PDB entry 7KGH | electron microscopy, 3.79 A resolution | chains B and C of the 3 polymer chains in the assembly

[Chain B (and C)]
Name: Efflux pump membrane transporter
Organism: Acinetobacter baumannii
Notes: chain C of this document is another copy of the same molecule, construct and numbering; everything in this record applies to it too
UniProt: Q2FD70 (Q2FD70_ACIBA); residues 1-1035 here correspond to UniProt positions 2-1036 (UniProt number = residue number + 1)
Chain sequence (1035 residues; row label = number of the first residue in the row):
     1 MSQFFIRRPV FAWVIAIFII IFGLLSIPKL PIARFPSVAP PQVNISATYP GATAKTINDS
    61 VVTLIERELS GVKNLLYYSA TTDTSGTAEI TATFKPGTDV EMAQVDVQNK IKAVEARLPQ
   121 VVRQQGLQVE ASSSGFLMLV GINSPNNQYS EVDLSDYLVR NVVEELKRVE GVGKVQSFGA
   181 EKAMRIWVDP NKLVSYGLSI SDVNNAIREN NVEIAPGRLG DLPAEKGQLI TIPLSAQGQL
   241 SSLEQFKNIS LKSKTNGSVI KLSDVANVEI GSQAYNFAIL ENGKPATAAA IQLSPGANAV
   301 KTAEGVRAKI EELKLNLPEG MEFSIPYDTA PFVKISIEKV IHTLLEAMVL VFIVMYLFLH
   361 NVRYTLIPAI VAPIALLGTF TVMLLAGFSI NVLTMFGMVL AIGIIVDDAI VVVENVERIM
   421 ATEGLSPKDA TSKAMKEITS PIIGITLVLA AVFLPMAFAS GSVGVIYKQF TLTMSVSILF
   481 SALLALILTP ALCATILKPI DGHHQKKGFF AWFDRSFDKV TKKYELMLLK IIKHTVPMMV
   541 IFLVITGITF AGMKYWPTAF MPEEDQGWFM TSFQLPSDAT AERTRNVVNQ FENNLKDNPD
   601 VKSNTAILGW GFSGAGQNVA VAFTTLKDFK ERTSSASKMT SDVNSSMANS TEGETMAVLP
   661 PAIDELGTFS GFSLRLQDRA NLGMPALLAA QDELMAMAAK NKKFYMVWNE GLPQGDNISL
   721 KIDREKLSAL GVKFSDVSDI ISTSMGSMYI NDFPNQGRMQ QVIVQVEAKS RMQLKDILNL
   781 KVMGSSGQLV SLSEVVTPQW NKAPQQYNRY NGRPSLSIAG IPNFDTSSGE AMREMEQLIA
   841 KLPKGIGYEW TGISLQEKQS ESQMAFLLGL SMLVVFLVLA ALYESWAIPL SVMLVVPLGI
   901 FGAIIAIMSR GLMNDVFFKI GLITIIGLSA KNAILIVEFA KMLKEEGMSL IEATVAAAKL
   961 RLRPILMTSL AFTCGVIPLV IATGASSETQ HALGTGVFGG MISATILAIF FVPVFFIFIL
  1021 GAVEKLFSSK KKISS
Unresolved in the structure: 501-507, 1028-1035
Residues lining bound ligands:
  - phosphatidylethanolamine (PTY), molecule 1: Phe-18, Phe-22, Leu-25, Ser-26, Lys-29, Thr-381, Leu-384, Leu-385
  - phosphatidylethanolamine (PTY), molecule 2: Ala-451, Leu-454, Pro-455, Phe-458, Phe-866, Leu-870, Val-874
From the paper describing this entry:
  - binding site for ethidium: Phe-136, Leu-139, Phe-178, Ile-279, Ala-288, Pro-326, Tyr-327, Trp-568, Ser-572, Thr-605, Ile-607, Phe-612, Ser-613, Phe-623, Thr-625, Met-656, Val-658, Met-706, Trp-708

[Interface between chain B and chain C]
Pairs across the interface (107):
  Tyr-49(B) / Glu-213(C)  hydrogen bond
  Gly-51(B) / Glu-213(C)
  Gly-51(B) / Ile-214(C)
  Gly-51(B) / Pro-216(C)
  Ala-52(B) / Pro-216(C)
  Thr-53(B) / Pro-216(C)
  Thr-53(B) / Ser-235(C)
  Asp-59(B) / Gly-757(C)
  Thr-63(B) / Glu-164(C)
  Arg-67(B) / Lys-167(C)  hydrogen bond (backbone-side chain)
  Gly-71(B) / Gly-173(C)
  Gly-71(B) / Pro-295(C)
  Lys-73(B) / Glu-101(C)  salt bridge
  Lys-73(B) / Pro-295(C)
  Thr-84(B) / Arg-218(C)
  Met-102(B) / Met-102(C)  hydrophobic
  Asp-106(B) / Glu-101(C)
  Asn-109(B) / Glu-101(C)  hydrogen bond
  Asn-109(B) / Gln-104(C)
  Asn-109(B) / Gln-108(C)
  Lys-112(B) / Gln-108(C)
  Lys-112(B) / Val-129(C)
  Glu-115(B) / Gly-126(C)
  Glu-115(B) / Leu-127(C)
  Ala-116(B) / Gln-125(C)
  Gln-120(B) / Gln-124(C)
  Arg-123(B) / Gln-124(C)  hydrogen bond (side chain-backbone)
  Trp-187(B) / Pro-223(C)  hydrophobic
  Tyr-275(B) / Leu-222(C)
  Tyr-275(B) / Pro-223(C)  hydrophobic
  Ser-577(B) / Thr-231(C)
  Asp-578(B) / Leu-229(C)
  Asp-578(B) / Ile-230(C)
  Asp-578(B) / Thr-231(C)
  Ala-579(B) / Thr-231(C)
  Thr-580(B) / Gln-228(C)
  Thr-580(B) / Leu-229(C)
  Glu-582(B) / Lys-226(C)
  Glu-582(B) / Gly-227(C)
  Glu-582(B) / Gln-228(C)
  Arg-583(B) / Leu-229(C)  hydrogen bond (side chain-backbone)
  Gln-617(B) / Arg-218(C)
  Gln-617(B) / Gly-220(C)
  Gln-617(B) / Asp-221(C)
  Gln-617(B) / Leu-222(C)
  Gln-617(B) / Thr-231(C)  hydrogen bond
  Asp-716(B) / Ile-232(C)
  Asp-716(B) / Pro-233(C)
  Asn-717(B) / Pro-233(C)
  Ile-718(B) / Ile-232(C)  hydrophobic
  Ile-718(B) / Pro-233(C)  hydrogen bond (backbone-backbone)
  Ile-718(B) / Leu-234(C)
  Ile-718(B) / Ser-235(C)  hydrogen bond (backbone-backbone)
  Ser-719(B) / Ser-235(C)
  Leu-720(B) / Leu-234(C)  hydrophobic
  Leu-720(B) / Ser-235(C)  hydrogen bond (backbone-backbone)
  Leu-720(B) / Ala-236(C)
  Leu-720(B) / Gln-237(C)
  Lys-721(B) / Gln-237(C)
  Ile-722(B) / Gln-237(C)
  Arg-724(B) / Asn-210(C)  hydrogen bond (side chain-backbone)
  Arg-724(B) / Gly-238(C)
  Arg-724(B) / Leu-240(C)
  Ser-728(B) / Ser-250(C)  hydrogen bond
  Lys-733(B) / Glu-209(C)  salt bridge
  Phe-734(B) / Glu-209(C)
  Phe-734(B) / Asn-210(C)
  Phe-734(B) / Val-212(C)  hydrophobic
  Phe-734(B) / Gly-238(C)
  Ser-738(B) / Val-212(C)
  Ser-738(B) / Ile-214(C)
  Ile-741(B) / Ile-214(C)  hydrophobic
  Ser-742(B) / Ala-215(C)
  Met-745(B) / Gly-217(C)
  Met-745(B) / Leu-219(C)  hydrophobic
  Met-745(B) / Asp-221(C)
  Met-745(B) / Leu-234(C)  hydrophobic
  Lys-769(B) / Glu-225(C)  salt bridge
  Arg-771(B) / Gly-220(C)
  Arg-771(B) / Asp-221(C)
  Arg-771(B) / Pro-223(C)  hydrogen bond (side chain-backbone)
  Met-772(B) / Leu-219(C)
  Met-772(B) / Gly-220(C)
  Met-772(B) / Ala-224(C)  hydrophobic
  Met-772(B) / Glu-225(C)
  Met-772(B) / Gln-228(C)
  Gln-773(B) / Leu-219(C)
  Gln-773(B) / Gln-228(C)  hydrogen bond
  Ile-777(B) / Leu-234(C)  hydrophobic
  Gln-805(B) / Pro-233(C)
  Asn-811(B) / Arg-168(C)  hydrogen bond (backbone-side chain)
  Gly-812(B) / Arg-168(C)
  Arg-813(B) / Arg-168(C)
  Phe-866(B) / Leu-25(C)  hydrophobic
  Leu-873(B) / Ile-21(C)  hydrophobic
  Leu-877(B) / Val-14(C)
  Leu-877(B) / Ile-17(C)  hydrophobic
  Leu-877(B) / Phe-18(C)  hydrophobic
  Leu-877(B) / Ile-21(C)  hydrophobic
  Ala-880(B) / Val-10(C)
  Ala-881(B) / Phe-11(C)  hydrophobic
  Ala-881(B) / Val-14(C)  hydrophobic
  Glu-884(B) / Arg-8(C)
  Glu-884(B) / Pro-9(C)
  Glu-884(B) / Val-10(C)  hydrogen bond (side chain-backbone)
  Glu-884(B) / Phe-11(C)
  Trp-886(B) / Val-10(C)
Also at the interface, not in a pair above, chain B (72 interface residues in all): Glu-68, Ser-70, Tyr-78, Lys-110, Arg-117, Pro-119, Asn-276, Ala-581, Ser-735, Gln-765, Ala-768, Leu-774, Val-874, Ser-885
Also at the interface, not in a pair above, chain C (65 interface residues in all): Arg-7, Trp-13, Val-105, Arg-123, Gln-128, Val-159, Glu-181, Ser-294, Asp-752, Arg-758

[In short]
Chain B and chain C form an interface of 72 and 65 residues respectively; the contacts include 15 hydrogen
bonds and 3 salt bridges. Polar contacts include Lys-73(B)/Glu-101(C), Lys-733(B)/Glu-209(C) and
Lys-769(B)/Glu-225(C). Chain B binds phosphatidylethanolamine. The paper reports a binding site for ethidium
at Phe-136(B), Leu-139(B) and Phe-178(B) among others.
Both chains are Efflux pump membrane transporter (Acinetobacter baumannii). Entry 7KGH (Cryo-EM Structures of
AdeB from Acinetobacter baumannii: AdeB-ET-II) was determined by electron microscopy (same publication as
7KGD, 7KGE, 7KGF, 7KGG and 7KGI).
